PDB entry 7YVF | electron microscopy, 3.40 A resolution | chains A and B of the 3 polymer chains in the assembly

[Chain A]
Name: TH027 Fab light chain
From: Homo sapiens
Notes: antibody fragment or engineered binder
Chain sequence (110 residues; each row starts with the number of its first residue):
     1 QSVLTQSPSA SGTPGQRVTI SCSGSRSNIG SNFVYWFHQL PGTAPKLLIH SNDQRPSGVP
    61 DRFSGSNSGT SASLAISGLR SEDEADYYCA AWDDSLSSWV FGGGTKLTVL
Disulfide bonds: Cys-22/Cys-89

[Chain B]
Name: Spike glycoprotein
From: Severe acute respiratory syndrome coronavirus 2
UniProtKB: P0DTC2 (SPIKE_SARS2); numbering as in UniProt (aligned over 1-1208)
Chain sequence (1288 residues; row label = number of the first residue in the row):
     1 MFVFLVLLPL VSSQCVNLIT RTQLPPAYTN SFTRGVYYPD KVFRSSVLHS TQDLFLPFFS
    61 NVTWFHAIHV SGTNGTKRFD NPVLPFNDGV YFASTEKSNI IRGWIFGTTL DSKTQSLLIV
   121 NNATNVVIKV CEFQFCNDPF LDVYYHKNNK SWMESEFRVY SSANNCTFEY VSQPFLMDLE
   181 GKQGNFKNLR EFVFKNIDGY FKIYSKHTPI NLGRDLPQGF SALEPLVDLP IGINITRFQT
   241 LLALHRSYLT PGDSSSGWTA GAAAYYVGYL QPRTFLLKYN ENGTITDAVD CALDPLSETK
   301 CTLKSFTVEK GIYQTSNFRV QPTESIVRFP NITNLCPFDE VFNATRFASV YAWNRKRISN
   361 CVADYSVLYN FAPFFAFKCY GVSPTKLNDL CFTNVYADSF VIRGNEVSQI APGQTGNIAD
   421 YNYKLPDDFT GCVIAWNSNK LDSKVGGNYN YRYRLFRKSN LKPFERDIST EIYQAGNKPC
   481 NGVAGVNCYF PLQSYGFRPT YGVGHQPYRV VVLSFELLHA PATVCGPKKS TNLVKNKCVN
   541 FNFNGLTGTG VLTESNKKFL PFQQFGRDIA DTTDAVRDPQ TLEILDITPC SFGGVSVITP
   601 GTNTSNQVAV LYQGVNCTEV PVAIHADQLT PTWRVYSTGS NVFQTRAGCL IGAEYVNSSY
   661 ECDIPIGAGI CASYQTQTKS HGSASSVASQ SIIAYTMSLG AENSVAYSNN SIAIPTNFTI
   721 SVTTEILPVS MTKTSVDCTM YICGDSTECS NLLLQYGSFC TQLKRALTGI AVEQDKNTQE
   781 VFAQVKQIYK TPPIKYFGGF NFSQILPDPS KPSKRSPIED LLFNKVTLAD AGFIKQYGDC
   841 LGDIAARDLI CAQKFNGLTV LPPLLTDEMI AQYTSALLAG TITSGWTFGA GPALQIPFPM
   901 QMAYRFNGIG VTQNVLYENQ KLIANQFNSA IGKIQDSLSS TPSALGKLQD VVNHNAQALN
   961 TLVKQLSSKF GAISSVLNDI LSRLDPPEAE VQIDRLITGR LQSLQTYVTQ QLIRAAEIRA
  1021 SANLAATKMS ECVLGQSKRV DFCGKGYHLM SFPQSAPHGV VFLHVTYVPA QEKNFTTAPA
  1081 ICHDGKAHFP REGVFVSNGT HWFVTQRNFY EPQIITTDNT FVSGNCDVVI GIVNNTVYDP
  1141 LQPELDSFKE ELDKYFKNHT SPDVDLGDIS GINASVVNIQ KEIDRLNEVA KNLNESLIDL
  1201 QELGKYEQGS GYIPEAPRDG QAYVRKDGEW VFLSTFLSGL EVLFQGPGGW SHPQFEKGGG
  1261 SGGGSGGSAW SHPQFEKGGS HHHHHHHH
Disordered / not traced: 1-333, 527-1288
Construct notes: variant Ile-19 (Thr in P0DTC2), Asp-142 (Gly in P0DTC2), Gly-213 (Val in P0DTC2), Asp-339 (Gly in P0DTC2), Phe-371 (Ser in P0DTC2), Pro-373 (Ser in P0DTC2), Phe-375 (Ser in P0DTC2), Ala-376 (Thr in P0DTC2), Asn-405 (Asp in P0DTC2), Ser-408 (Arg in P0DTC2), Asn-417 (Lys in P0DTC2), Lys-440 (Asn in P0DTC2), Arg-452 (Leu in P0DTC2), Asn-477 (Ser in P0DTC2), Lys-478 (Thr in P0DTC2), Ala-484 (Glu in P0DTC2), Val-486 (Phe in P0DTC2), Arg-498 (Gln in P0DTC2), Tyr-501 (Asn in P0DTC2), His-505 (Tyr in P0DTC2), Gly-614 (Asp in P0DTC2), Tyr-655 (His in P0DTC2), Ser-658 (Asn in P0DTC2), Lys-679 (Asn in P0DTC2), His-681 (Pro in P0DTC2), Gly-682 (Arg in P0DTC2), Ser-683 (Arg in P0DTC2), Ser-685 (Arg in P0DTC2), Lys-764 (Asn in P0DTC2), Tyr-796 (Asp in P0DTC2), Pro-817 (Phe in P0DTC2), Pro-892 (Ala in P0DTC2), Pro-899 (Ala in P0DTC2), Pro-942 (Ala in P0DTC2), His-954 (Gln in P0DTC2), Lys-969 (Asn in P0DTC2); engineered mutation Pro-986 (Lys in P0DTC2), Pro-987 (Val in P0DTC2); expression tag (1209-1288)
Disulfide bonds: Cys-336/Cys-361, Cys-379/Cys-432, Cys-391/Cys-525, Cys-480/Cys-488
Swiss-Prot annotation at these positions:
  - region: Asn-280 to Cys-301 (Putative superantigen), Asn-448 to Tyr-451, Tyr-453 to Phe-456 (Immunodominant HLA epitope recognized by the CD8+), Ser-816 to Tyr-837 (Fusion peptide 1), Lys-835 to Phe-855 (Fusion peptide 2), Asp-1163 to Glu-1202 (Heptad repeat 2)
  - site: Arg-815, Ser-816 (Cleavage)
  - glycosylation: Asn-17 (N-linked (GlcNAc...) (complex) asparagine), Asn-61 (N-linked (GlcNAc...) (hybrid) asparagine), Asn-74 (N-linked (GlcNAc...) (complex) asparagine), Asn-122 (N-linked (GlcNAc...) (hybrid) asparagine), Asn-149 (N-linked (GlcNAc...) (complex) asparagine), Asn-165 (N-linked (GlcNAc...) (complex) asparagine), Asn-234 (N-linked (GlcNAc...) (high mannose) asparagine), Asn-282 (N-linked (GlcNAc...) (complex) asparagine), Thr-323 (O-linked (GalNAc) threonine), Ser-325 (O-linked (HexNAc...) serine), Asn-331 (N-linked (GlcNAc...) (complex) asparagine), Asn-343 (N-linked (GlcNAc...) (complex) asparagine), Asn-603 (N-linked (GlcNAc...) (hybrid) asparagine), Asn-616 (N-linked (GlcNAc...) (complex) asparagine), Asn-657 (N-linked (GlcNAc...) (complex) asparagine), Thr-676 (O-linked (GlcNAc...) threonine), Thr-678 (O-linked (GlcNAc...) threonine), Asn-709 (N-linked (GlcNAc...) (high mannose) asparagine), Asn-717 (N-linked (GlcNAc...) (hybrid) asparagine), Asn-801 (N-linked (GlcNAc...) (hybrid) asparagine) and 6 more in UniProt
  - natural variant: Leu-5 (L5F: In strain: Iota/B.1.526), Ser-13 (S13I: In strain: Epsilon/B.1.427/B.1.429), Leu-18 (L18F: In strain: Beta/B.1.351, Gamma/P.1 and 1 more), Thr-20 (T20N: In strain: Gamma/P.1), Leu-24 to Ala-27 (sequence variant, change not given here; In strain: Omicron/BA.2, Omicron/BA.2.12.1 and 6 more), Pro-26 (P26S: In strain: Gamma/P.1), Gln-52 (Q52H: In strain: Omicron/EG.5.1), Ala-67 (A67V: In strain: Eta/B.1.525, Omicron/BA.1), His-69 to Val-70 (deletion: In strain: Alpha/B.1.1.7, Eta/B.1.525 and 5 more), Gly-75 (G75V: In strain: Lambda/C.37), Thr-76 (T76I: In strain: Lambda/C.37), Asp-80 (D80A: In strain: Beta/B.1.351), 70 further natural variant entries in UniProt
  - mutagenesis: His-69 to Val-70 (Increased incorporation of cleaved spike into virions), Asn-121 (N121Q: Partial loss of biliverdin affinity), Arg-190 (R190K: Partial loss of biliverdin affinity), Asn-234 (N234Q: Increased resistance to neutralizing antibodies), Asn-331 (N331Q: Reduced viral infectivity), Asn-343 (N343Q: Reduced viral infectivity), Tyr-453 (Y453F: Decreased HLA binding to NF9 epitope. Increased binding affinity to human ACE2), Ala-475 (A475V: Increased resistance to neutralizing antibodies), Val-483 (V483A: Increased resistance to neutralizing antibodies), Phe-490 (F490L: Increased resistance to neutralizing antibodies and human covalescent sera neutralization), Gln-493 (Q493N: Reduced host ACE2-binding affinity in vitro; Q493Y: Reduced host ACE2-binding affinity in vitro), His-519 (H519P: Increased resistance to human covalescent sera neutralization), 5 further mutagenesis entries in UniProt

[Interface between chain A and chain B]
Residue-residue contacts - 5 pairs, chain A then chain B:
  Phe-33(A) / Pro-499(B)
  Phe-33(A) / Thr-500(B)
  Trp-92(A) / Val-445(B)  hydrophobic
  Trp-92(A) / Gly-446(B)
  Asp-94(A) / Arg-498(B)  salt bridge
Other interface residues (no listed pair), chain A (6 interface residues in all): Ser-31, Asn-32, Trp-99
The authors on this interface:
  - specific contacts: Asp-94(A)/Arg-498(B) (salt bridge)
  - epitope / paratope residues, chain A: Trp-92(A), Asp-94(A)
  - epitope / paratope residues, chain B: Val-445(B), Gly-446(B), Arg-498(B)

[In short]
6 residues of chain A face 5 of chain B across their interface; the contacts include 1 salt bridge. Its one
salt-bridged contact is Asp-94(A)/Arg-498(B). The authors report a salt bridge between Asp-94(A) and
Arg-498(B). UniProt lists 18 mutagenesis sites on chain B. From the paper: epitope/paratope residues
Trp-92(A), Asp-94(A) and Val-445(B) among others.
Here chain A is TH027 Fab light chain (Homo sapiens) and chain B is Spike glycoprotein (Severe acute
respiratory syndrome coronavirus 2). Entry 7YVF (Omicron BA.4/5 SARS-CoV-2 S RBD in complex with TH027 Fab)
was determined by electron microscopy (same publication as 7YVE, 7YVK, 7YVL, 8GOU and 8GPY).
